PDB entry 6UPK | electron microscopy, 4.90 A resolution (low resolution: residue-level contacts below are approximate; hydrogen-bond / salt-bridge calls are withheld) | chains E and I of the 10 polymer chains in the assembly

# Chain E
Molecule: Histone H3.1
Organism: Homo sapiens
UniProtKB: P68431 (H31_HUMAN); residues 0-135 here correspond to UniProt positions 1-136 (UniProt number = residue number + 1)
Sequence (136 residues; each row starts with the number of its first residue; numbering starts at 0):
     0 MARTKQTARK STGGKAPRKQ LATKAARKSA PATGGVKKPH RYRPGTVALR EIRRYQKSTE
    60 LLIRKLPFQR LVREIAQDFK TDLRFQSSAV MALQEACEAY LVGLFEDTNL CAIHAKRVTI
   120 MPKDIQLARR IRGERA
Disordered / not traced: 0-37
Swiss-Prot annotation at these positions:
  - modified residue: Arg2 (Asymmetric dimethylarginine), Thr3 (Phosphothreonine), Lys4 (Allysine), Gln5 (5-glutamyl dopamine), Thr6 (Phosphothreonine), Arg8 (Citrulline), Lys9 (N6,N6,N6-trimethyllysine), Ser10 (ADP-ribosylserine), Thr11 (Phosphothreonine), Lys14 (N6-(2-hydroxyisobutyryl)lysine), Arg17 (Asymmetric dimethylarginine), Lys18 (N6-(2-hydroxyisobutyryl)lysine), Lys23 (N6-(2-hydroxyisobutyryl)lysine), Arg26 (Citrulline), Lys27 (N6,N6,N6-trimethyllysine), Ser28 (ADP-ribosylserine), Lys36 (N6,N6,N6-trimethyllysine), Lys37 (N6-methyllysine), Tyr41 (Phosphotyrosine), Lys56 (N6,N6,N6-trimethyllysine) and 8 more in UniProt
  - lipidation: Lys18 (N6-decanoyllysine)

# Chain I
Molecule: 79-nt DNA strand
Sequence (79 nucleotides; numbered -39 to 39; the number before each row is that of its first residue; numbers below 1 keep their minus sign (DT-39 is residue -39)):
   -39 TCGTAGACAG CTCTAGCACC GCTTAAACGC ACGTACGCGC TGTCCCCCGC GTTTTAACCG
    21 CCAAGGGGAT TACTCCCTA
Disordered / not traced: 33-39

# How chain E and chain I interact
Pairs across the interface - 15 pairs, chain E then chain I:
  Pro38(E) with DC10(I)
  Arg40(E) with DC8(I); DG9(I)
  Tyr41(E) with DG9(I); DC10(I)
  Val46(E) with DG9(I)
  Arg63(E) with DA17(I); DC18(I)
  Lys64(E) with DC18(I)
  Leu65(E) with DC18(I)
  Pro66(E) with DA17(I)
  Arg69(E) with DA17(I)
  Arg83(E) with DG26(I); DG27(I)
  Thr118(E) with DC7(I)

# Overview
Chain E and chain I form an interface of 11 and 8 residues respectively.
Here chain E is Histone H3.1 (Homo sapiens) and chain I is a 79-nt DNA strand. Entry 6UPK (Structure of
FACT_subnucleosome complex 1) was determined by electron microscopy, deposited together with 6UPL.
